Entry 7OBN (X-ray diffraction, 2.45 A resolution); this record covers chains B and A of the 3 polymer chains in the assembly.

Chain B:
Molecule: 21-nt DNA strand
Sequence (21 nucleotides; numbered 1 to 21; the number before each row is that of its first residue):
     1 TTCCGATAGT GGGGTCGCAA T

Chain A:
Name: DNA ligase
From: Burkholderia pseudomallei
Amino-acid sequence (321 residues; each row starts with the number of its first residue):
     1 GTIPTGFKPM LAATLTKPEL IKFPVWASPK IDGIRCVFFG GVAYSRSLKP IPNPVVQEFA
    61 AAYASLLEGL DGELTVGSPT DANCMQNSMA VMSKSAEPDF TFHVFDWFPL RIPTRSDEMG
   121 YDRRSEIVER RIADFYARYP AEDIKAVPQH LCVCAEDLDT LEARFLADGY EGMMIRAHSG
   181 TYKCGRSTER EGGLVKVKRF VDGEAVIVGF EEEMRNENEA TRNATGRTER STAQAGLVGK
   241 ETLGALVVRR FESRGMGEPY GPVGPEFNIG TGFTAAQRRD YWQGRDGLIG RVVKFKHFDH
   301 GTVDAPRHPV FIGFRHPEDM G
Unresolved in the structure: 1, 95-98, 112-116, 139-142, 253-257, 319-321
Ligand contacts: adenosine monophosphate (AMP): Ala-12, Ser-28, Pro-29, Lys-30, Ile-31, Arg-35, Arg-46, Glu-73, Phe-105, Val-147, Met-174, Arg-176, Arg-186, Leu-194, Lys-196
From the paper describing this entry:
  - binding site for the 21-nt DNA strand: Glu-229, Ser-231
  - binding site for the 21-nt DNA strand (chain B): Arg-222, Arg-227, Arg-230

Interface between chain B and chain A:
Residue-residue contacts (33; chain B residue first):
  DG5(B) / Thr-188(A)  phosphate contact
  DG5(B) / Arg-190(A)  phosphate contact
  DA6(B) / Lys-183(A)  salt bridge to the phosphate
  DA6(B) / Arg-186(A)  phosphate contact
  DA6(B) / Thr-188(A)  phosphate contact
  DT7(B) / Arg-227(A)  salt bridge to the phosphate
  DA8(B) / Arg-222(A)  salt bridge to the phosphate
  DA8(B) / Gly-226(A)  phosphate contact
  DA8(B) / Thr-228(A)  hydrogen bond to the phosphate
  DG9(B) / Thr-228(A)  phosphate contact
  DG9(B) / Arg-230(A)  salt bridge to the phosphate
  DT10(B) / Glu-213(A)  sugar contact
  DT10(B) / Met-214(A)  sugar contact
  DT10(B) / Arg-215(A)  phosphate contact
  DT10(B) / Asn-216(A)  hydrogen bond to the phosphate
  DT10(B) / Lys-240(A)  salt bridge to the phosphate
  DG11(B) / Glu-213(A)  phosphate contact
  DG11(B) / Met-214(A)  hydrogen bond to the phosphate
  DG11(B) / Gly-244(A)  sugar contact
  DG11(B) / Ala-245(A)  phosphate contact
  DG11(B) / Gly-270(A)  sugar contact
  DG12(B) / Ala-245(A)  phosphate contact
  DG12(B) / Asn-268(A)  phosphate contact
  DG12(B) / Gly-270(A)  sugar contact
  DG12(B) / His-308(A)  hydrogen bond to the base
  DG13(B) / Asn-268(A)  phosphate contact
  DG14(B) / Gln-86(A)  base contact
  DT15(B) / Asn-83(A)  sugar contact
  DT15(B) / Gln-86(A)  hydrogen bond to the sugar
  DC16(B) / Asn-87(A)  hydrogen bond to the phosphate
  DC16(B) / Ala-90(A)  phosphate contact
  DG17(B) / Ala-90(A)  phosphate contact
  DG17(B) / Val-91(A)  hydrogen bond to the phosphate
Interface residues without a listed pair, chain B (14 interface residues in all): DC4
Interface residues without a listed pair, chain A (28 interface residues in all): Lys-17, Met-89, Glu-212, Arg-278

Summary:
14 residues of chain B face 28 of chain A across their interface, with 7 hydrogen bonds and 5 salt bridges.
Polar pairs include DG12(B)/His-308(A), DT15(B)/Gln-86(A) and DA8(B)/Thr-228(A). From the paper: a binding
site for the 21-nt DNA strand (chain B) at Arg-222(A), Arg-227(A) and Arg-230(A); a binding site for the 21-nt
DNA strand at Glu-229(A) and Ser-231(A).
Chain B is a 21-nt DNA strand and chain A is DNA ligase (Burkholderia pseudomallei); the structure, Structural
investigations of a new L3 DNA ligase: structure-function analysis, was determined by X-ray diffraction.
